Entry 1HBB (X-ray diffraction, 1.90 A resolution); this record covers chains C and D of the 4 polymer chains in the assembly.

Chain C:
Name: Hemoglobin A (deoxy) (alpha chain)
Organism: Homo sapiens
UniProtKB: P69905 (HBA_HUMAN); residues 1-141 here = UniProt positions 1-141
Amino-acid sequence (141 residues; each row starts with the number of its first residue):
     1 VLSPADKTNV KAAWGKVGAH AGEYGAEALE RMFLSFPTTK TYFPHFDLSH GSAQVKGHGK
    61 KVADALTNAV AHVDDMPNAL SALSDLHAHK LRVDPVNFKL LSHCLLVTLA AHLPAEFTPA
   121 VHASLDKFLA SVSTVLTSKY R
Bound ions: heme Fe near H87 (its only coordinating residue here)
Ligand contacts: heme (HEM): M32, T39, Y42, F43, H45, F46, H58, K61, V62, A65, L66, L83, L86, H87, L91, V93, N97, F98, L101, V132, L136

Chain D:
Name: Hemoglobin A (deoxy) (beta chain)
Organism: Homo sapiens
UniProtKB: P68871 (HBB_HUMAN); residues 1-146 here = UniProt positions 1-146
Amino-acid sequence (146 residues; each row starts with the number of its first residue):
     1 VHLTPEEKSA VTALWGKVNV DEVGGEALGR LLVVYPWTQR FFESFGDLST PDAVMGNPKV
    61 KAHGKKVLGA FSDGLAHLDN LKGTFATLSE LHCDKLHVDP ENFRLLGNVL VCVLAHHFGK
   121 EFTPPVQAAY QKVVAGVANA LAHKYH
Bound ions: heme Fe near H92 (its only coordinating residue here)
Ligand contacts: heme (HEM): L31, T38, F41, F42, F45, H63, K66, V67, A70, F71, F85, L88, L91, H92, L96, V98, N102, F103, L106, V137, L141

Interface between chain C and chain D:
Contacting residue pairs (38; chain C residue first):
  E30(C) with P124(D)
  R31(C) with F122(D), hydrogen bond (side chain-backbone); T123(D); P124(D); Q127(D), hydrogen bond
  L34(C) with P124(D), hydrophobic; P125(D); A128(D)
  S35(C) with Q127(D); A128(D); Q131(D)
  F36(C) with Q131(D)
  H103(C) with N108(D); Q127(D); Q131(D), hydrogen bond
  C104(C) with Q127(D)
  V107(C) with V111(D), hydrophobic; C112(D), hydrophobic; A115(D); Q127(D)
  A110(C) with C112(D); A115(D); H116(D)
  A111(C) with A115(D); G119(D)
  P114(C) with H116(D)
  F117(C) with R30(D), hydrogen bond (backbone-side chain); H116(D)
  T118(C) with R30(D), hydrogen bond (backbone-side chain)
  P119(C) with R30(D); V33(D); M55(D), hydrophobic
  H122(C) with R30(D), hydrogen bond; V34(D); C112(D)
  A123(C) with V34(D)
  D126(C) with V34(D); Y35(D)
Interface residues without a listed pair, chain C (19 interface residues in all): L106, A120
Interface residues without a listed pair, chain D (20 interface residues in all): P51, K120

Summary:
Chain C and chain D form an interface of 19 and 20 residues respectively, with 6 hydrogen bonds. Polar pairs
include R31(C)-F122(D), R31(C)-Q127(D) and H103(C)-Q131(D). Chain C binds heme. Ligands of chain D: heme.
Chain C is Hemoglobin A (deoxy) (alpha chain) and chain D is Hemoglobin A (deoxy) (beta chain), both from Homo
sapiens; the structure, High-resolution X-ray study of deoxyhemoglobin rothschild 37BETA trp-> arg: A mutation
that creates an intersubunit chloride-binding ..., was determined by X-ray diffraction together with 1HBA from
the same study.
